Entry 7KHB (electron microscopy, 3.53 A resolution); this record covers chains D and F of the 8 polymer chains in the assembly.

# Chain D
Protein: DNA-directed RNA polymerase subunit beta'
Organism: Escherichia coli (strain K12)
Notes: EC 2.7.7.6
UniProtKB: P0A8T7 (RPOC_ECOLI); residues 1-1407 here = UniProt positions 1-1407
Sequence (1407 residues; each row starts with the number of its first residue):
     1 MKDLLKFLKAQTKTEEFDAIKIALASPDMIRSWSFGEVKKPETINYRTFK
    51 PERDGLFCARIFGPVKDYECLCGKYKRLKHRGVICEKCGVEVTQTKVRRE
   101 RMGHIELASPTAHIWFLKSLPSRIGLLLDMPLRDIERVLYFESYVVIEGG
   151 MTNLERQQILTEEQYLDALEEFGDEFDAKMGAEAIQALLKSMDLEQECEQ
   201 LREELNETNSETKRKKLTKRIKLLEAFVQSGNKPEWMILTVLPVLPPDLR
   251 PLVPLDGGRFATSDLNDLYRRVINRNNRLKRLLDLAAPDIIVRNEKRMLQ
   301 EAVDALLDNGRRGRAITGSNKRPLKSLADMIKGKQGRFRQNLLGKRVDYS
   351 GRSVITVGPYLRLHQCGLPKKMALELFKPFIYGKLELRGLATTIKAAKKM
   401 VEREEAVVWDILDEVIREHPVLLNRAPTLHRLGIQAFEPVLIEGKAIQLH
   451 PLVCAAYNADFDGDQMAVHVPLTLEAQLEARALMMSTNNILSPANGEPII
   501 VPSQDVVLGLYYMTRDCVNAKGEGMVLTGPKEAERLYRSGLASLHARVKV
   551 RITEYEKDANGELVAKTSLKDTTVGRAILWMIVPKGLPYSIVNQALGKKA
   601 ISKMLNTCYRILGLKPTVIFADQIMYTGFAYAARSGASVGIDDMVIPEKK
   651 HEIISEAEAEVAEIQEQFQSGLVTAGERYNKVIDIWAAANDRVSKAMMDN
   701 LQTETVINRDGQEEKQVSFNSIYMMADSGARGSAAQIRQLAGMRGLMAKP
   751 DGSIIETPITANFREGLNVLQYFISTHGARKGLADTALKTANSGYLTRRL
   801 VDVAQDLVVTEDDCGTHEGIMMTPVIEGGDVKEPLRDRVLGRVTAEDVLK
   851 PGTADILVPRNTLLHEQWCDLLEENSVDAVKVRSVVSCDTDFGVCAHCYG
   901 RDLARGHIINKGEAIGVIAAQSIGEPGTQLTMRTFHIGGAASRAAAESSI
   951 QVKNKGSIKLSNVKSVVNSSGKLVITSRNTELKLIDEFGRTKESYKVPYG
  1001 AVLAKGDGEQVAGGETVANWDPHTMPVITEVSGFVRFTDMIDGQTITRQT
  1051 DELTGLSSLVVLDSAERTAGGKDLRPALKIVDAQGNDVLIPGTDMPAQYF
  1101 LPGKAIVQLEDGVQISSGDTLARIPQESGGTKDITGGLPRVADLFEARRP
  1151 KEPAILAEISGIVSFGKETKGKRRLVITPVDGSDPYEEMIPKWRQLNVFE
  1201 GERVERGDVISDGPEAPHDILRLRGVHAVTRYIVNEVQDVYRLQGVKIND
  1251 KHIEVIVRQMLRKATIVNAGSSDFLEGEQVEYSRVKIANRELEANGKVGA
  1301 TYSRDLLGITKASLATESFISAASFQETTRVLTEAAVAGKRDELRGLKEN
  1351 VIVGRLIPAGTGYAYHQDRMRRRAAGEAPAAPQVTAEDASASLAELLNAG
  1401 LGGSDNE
Unresolved in the structure: 1-13, 932-945, 1126-1134, 1377-1407
Bound ions: Zn2+ site 1: Cys-70, Cys-72, Cys-85, Cys-88; Mg2+: Asp-462, Asp-464; Zn2+ site 2: Cys-814, Cys-888, Cys-898
UniProt features mapped onto this chain:
  - binding site (Zn(2+)): Cys-70, Cys-72, Cys-85, Cys-88, Cys-814, Cys-888, Cys-895, Cys-898
  - binding site (Mg(2+)): Asp-460, Asp-462, Asp-464
  - modified residue: Lys-983 (N6-acetyllysine)
  - mutagenesis: Gln-504 (Q504P: Resistant to antibiotics salinamide A and B), Asn-690 (N690D: Resistant to antibiotics salinamide A and B), Met-697 (M697V: Resistant to antibiotics salinamide A and B), Ala-735 (A735T: Resistant to antibiotics salinamide A and B), Arg-738 (R738C/H/P/S: Resistant to antibiotics salinamide A and B), Ala-748 (A748E: Resistant to antibiotics salinamide A and B), Pro-758 (P758S/T: Resistant to antibiotics salinamide A and B), Phe-763 (F763C: Resistant to antibiotics salinamide A and B), Ser-775 (S775A: Resistant to antibiotics salinamide A and B), Ala-779 (A779T/V: Resistant to antibiotics salinamide A and B), Arg-780 (R780C: Resistant to antibiotics salinamide A and B), Gly-782 (G782A/C: Resistant to antibiotics salinamide A and B), 1 further mutagenesis entry in UniProt
From the paper describing this entry:
  - binding site for the 64-nt DNA strand: Arg-133, Lys-1167, Lys-1170
  - binding site for the 64-nt DNA strand: Lys-213, Asp-256, Lys-1172
  - mutagenesis - D256A: increased binding to rrnBP1 promoter

# Chain F
Protein: RNA polymerase sigma factor RpoD
Organism: Escherichia coli (strain K12)
UniProtKB: P00579 (RPOD_ECOLI); residues 1-613 here = UniProt positions 1-613
Sequence (613 residues; each row starts with the number of its first residue):
     1 MEQNPQSQLKLLVTRGKEQGYLTYAEVNDHLPEDIVDSDQIEDIIQMIND
    51 MGIQVMEEAPDADDLMLAENTADEDAAEAAAQVLSSVESEIGRTTDPVRM
   101 YMREMGTVELLTREGEIDIAKRIEDGINQVQCSVAEYPEAITYLLEQYDR
   151 VEAEEARLSDLITGFVDPNAEEDLAPTATHVGSELSQEDLDDDEDEDEED
   201 GDDDSADDDNSIDPELAREKFAELRAQYVVTRDTIKAKGRSHATAQEEIL
   251 KLSEVFKQFRLVPKQFDYLVNSMRVMMDRVRTQERLIMKLCVEQCKMPKK
   301 NFITLFTGNETSDTWFNAAIAMNKPWSEKLHDVSEEVHRALQKLQQIEEE
   351 TGLTIEQVKDINRRMSIGEAKARRAKKEMVEANLRLVISIAKKYTNRGLQ
   401 FLDLIQEGNIGLMKAVDKFEYRRGYKFSTYATWWIRQAITRSIADQARTI
   451 RIPVHMIETINKLNRISRQMLQEMGREPTPEELAERMLMPEDKIRKVLKI
   501 AKEPISMETPIGDDEDSHLGDFIEDTTLELPLDSATTESLRAATHDVLAG
   551 LTAREAKVLRMRFGIDMNTDYTLEEVGKQFDVTRERIRQIEAKALRKLRH
   601 PSRSEVLRSFLDD
Unresolved in the structure: 1-90, 168-212, 237-242, 613
UniProt features mapped onto this chain:
  - DNA-binding region: Leu-573 to Ala-592 (H-T-H motif)
  - region: Arg-584 to Arg-599 (Interaction with anti-sigma factors)
  - motif: Asp-403 to Gln-406 (Interaction with polymerase core subunit RpoC)
  - site: Arg-562 (Interaction with anti-sigma factors)
  - mutagenesis: Ala-553 (A553D: Disrupts the interaction with Escherichia phage lambda antitermination protein Q), Arg-596 (R596D/E: 2-fold reduction in activation of class II Crp-dependent promoters)
From the paper describing this entry:
  - binding site for the 64-nt DNA strand: Arg-99, Met-102
  - binding site for the 64-nt DNA strand: Phe-522
  - conformationally variable residues (loop rearrangement): Glu-515

# How chain D and chain F interact
Pairs across the interface (65; chain D residue first):
  Glu-42(D) / Arg-451(F)  salt bridge
  Thr-43(D) / Thr-449(F)
  Ile-44(D) / Ile-450(F)
  Tyr-46(D) / Ile-450(F)  hydrophobic
  Tyr-46(D) / Arg-451(F)
  Tyr-46(D) / Pro-453(F)
  Lys-79(D) / Thr-569(F)  hydrogen bond
  Arg-81(D) / Asn-568(F)
  Glu-136(D) / Thr-95(F)
  Arg-137(D) / Ile-91(F)
  Tyr-140(D) / Thr-95(F)
  Tyr-140(D) / Met-100(F)
  Glu-142(D) / Ile-91(F)
  Glu-142(D) / Met-100(F)
  Pro-251(D) / Met-507(F)
  Val-253(D) / Ile-523(F)  hydrophobic
  Leu-255(D) / Ile-523(F)  hydrophobic
  Arg-259(D) / Glu-503(F)  hydrogen bond (side chain-backbone)
  Phe-260(D) / Pro-504(F)
  Phe-260(D) / Ile-505(F)  hydrogen bond (backbone-backbone)
  Ala-261(D) / Ile-505(F)
  Ala-261(D) / Met-507(F)  hydrophobic
  Thr-262(D) / Pro-504(F)
  Thr-262(D) / Ile-505(F)  hydrogen bond (backbone-backbone)
  Thr-262(D) / Ser-506(F)
  Thr-262(D) / Met-507(F)  hydrogen bond (backbone-backbone)
  Ser-263(D) / Met-507(F)
  Asp-264(D) / Ser-506(F)  hydrogen bond
  Arg-270(D) / Gln-446(F)  hydrogen bond (side chain-backbone)
  Arg-270(D) / Ala-447(F)  hydrogen bond (side chain-backbone)
  Arg-270(D) / Arg-448(F)  hydrogen bond (side chain-backbone)
  Arg-270(D) / Thr-449(F)
  Asn-274(D) / Gln-446(F)
  Arg-275(D) / Gln-400(F)
  Arg-275(D) / Asp-403(F)  salt bridge
  Arg-278(D) / Asp-403(F)  salt bridge
  Arg-278(D) / Gln-406(F)
  Arg-278(D) / Glu-407(F)  salt bridge
  Arg-278(D) / Ile-410(F)
  Arg-278(D) / Gln-446(F)
  Arg-281(D) / Ile-410(F)
  Leu-282(D) / Gln-406(F)
  Leu-282(D) / Ile-410(F)  hydrophobic
  Ala-287(D) / Met-413(F)  hydrophobic
  Pro-288(D) / Val-380(F)  hydrophobic
  Ile-291(D) / Gln-406(F)
  Ile-291(D) / Asn-409(F)
  Asn-294(D) / Tyr-101(F)
  Asn-294(D) / Leu-402(F)
  Asn-294(D) / Gln-406(F)  hydrogen bond
  Glu-295(D) / Gln-406(F)
  Arg-297(D) / Met-100(F)
  Met-298(D) / Leu-402(F)  hydrophobic
  Met-298(D) / Asp-403(F)
  Met-298(D) / Gln-406(F)
  Glu-301(D) / Pro-97(F)
  Arg-312(D) / Thr-95(F)
  Arg-322(D) / Pro-510(F)
  Lys-325(D) / Glu-508(F)  salt bridge
  Gln-335(D) / Asp-516(F)
  Gln-335(D) / His-518(F)
  Thr-392(D) / Ser-609(F)  hydrogen bond
  Ile-394(D) / Leu-532(F)  hydrophobic
  Lys-395(D) / Thr-536(F)  hydrogen bond
  Lys-398(D) / Leu-532(F)
Other interface residues (no listed pair), chain D (48 interface residues in all): Arg-271, Leu-285, Ile-290, Arg-293, Ile-316, Asn-320, Thr-393
Other interface residues (no listed pair), chain F (48 interface residues in all): Arg-93, Thr-94, Arg-103, Glu-104, Lys-377, Ile-452, Ile-500, Lys-502, Thr-509, Ser-517, Asp-533, Phe-610

# Overview
Chain D and chain F each contribute 48 residues to their interface, with 12 hydrogen bonds and 5 salt bridges.
Polar contacts include Glu-42(D)/Arg-451(F), Arg-275(D)/Asp-403(F) and Arg-278(D)/Asp-403(F). From the paper:
a binding site for the 64-nt DNA strand at Arg-133(D), Lys-1167(D) and Arg-99(F) among others; D256A of chain
D increases binding to rrnBP1 promoter.
Here chain D is DNA-directed RNA polymerase subunit beta' and chain F is RNA polymerase sigma factor RpoD,
both from Escherichia coli (strain K12). Entry 7KHB (Escherichia coli RNA polymerase and rrnBP1 promoter open
complex) was determined by electron microscopy (same publication as 7KHE, 7KHC and 7KHI).
